7K66 - chains A and B of the 3 polymer chains in the assembly; structure by X-ray diffraction, 3.92 A resolution.

== Chain A ==
Molecule: Coagulation factor VIII
Source organism: Sus scrofa
UniProt: chimeric construct of P12263, P00451: residues -18 to 386 from P12263 (FA8_PIG) positions 1-405 (UniProt number = residue number + 19); residues 387-1626 from P00451 positions 406-761 (offset varies); residues 1637-2019 from P12263 (FA8_PIG) positions 1438-1820 (UniProt number = residue number - 199); residues 2020-2332 from P00451 positions 2039-2351 (UniProt number = residue number + 19)
Sequence (1467 residues; each row starts with the number of its first residue; note: 884 numbers in that range are skipped by the numbering (no residue carries them; nothing is unmodelled there); numbers below 1 keep their minus sign (Met-18 is residue -18)):
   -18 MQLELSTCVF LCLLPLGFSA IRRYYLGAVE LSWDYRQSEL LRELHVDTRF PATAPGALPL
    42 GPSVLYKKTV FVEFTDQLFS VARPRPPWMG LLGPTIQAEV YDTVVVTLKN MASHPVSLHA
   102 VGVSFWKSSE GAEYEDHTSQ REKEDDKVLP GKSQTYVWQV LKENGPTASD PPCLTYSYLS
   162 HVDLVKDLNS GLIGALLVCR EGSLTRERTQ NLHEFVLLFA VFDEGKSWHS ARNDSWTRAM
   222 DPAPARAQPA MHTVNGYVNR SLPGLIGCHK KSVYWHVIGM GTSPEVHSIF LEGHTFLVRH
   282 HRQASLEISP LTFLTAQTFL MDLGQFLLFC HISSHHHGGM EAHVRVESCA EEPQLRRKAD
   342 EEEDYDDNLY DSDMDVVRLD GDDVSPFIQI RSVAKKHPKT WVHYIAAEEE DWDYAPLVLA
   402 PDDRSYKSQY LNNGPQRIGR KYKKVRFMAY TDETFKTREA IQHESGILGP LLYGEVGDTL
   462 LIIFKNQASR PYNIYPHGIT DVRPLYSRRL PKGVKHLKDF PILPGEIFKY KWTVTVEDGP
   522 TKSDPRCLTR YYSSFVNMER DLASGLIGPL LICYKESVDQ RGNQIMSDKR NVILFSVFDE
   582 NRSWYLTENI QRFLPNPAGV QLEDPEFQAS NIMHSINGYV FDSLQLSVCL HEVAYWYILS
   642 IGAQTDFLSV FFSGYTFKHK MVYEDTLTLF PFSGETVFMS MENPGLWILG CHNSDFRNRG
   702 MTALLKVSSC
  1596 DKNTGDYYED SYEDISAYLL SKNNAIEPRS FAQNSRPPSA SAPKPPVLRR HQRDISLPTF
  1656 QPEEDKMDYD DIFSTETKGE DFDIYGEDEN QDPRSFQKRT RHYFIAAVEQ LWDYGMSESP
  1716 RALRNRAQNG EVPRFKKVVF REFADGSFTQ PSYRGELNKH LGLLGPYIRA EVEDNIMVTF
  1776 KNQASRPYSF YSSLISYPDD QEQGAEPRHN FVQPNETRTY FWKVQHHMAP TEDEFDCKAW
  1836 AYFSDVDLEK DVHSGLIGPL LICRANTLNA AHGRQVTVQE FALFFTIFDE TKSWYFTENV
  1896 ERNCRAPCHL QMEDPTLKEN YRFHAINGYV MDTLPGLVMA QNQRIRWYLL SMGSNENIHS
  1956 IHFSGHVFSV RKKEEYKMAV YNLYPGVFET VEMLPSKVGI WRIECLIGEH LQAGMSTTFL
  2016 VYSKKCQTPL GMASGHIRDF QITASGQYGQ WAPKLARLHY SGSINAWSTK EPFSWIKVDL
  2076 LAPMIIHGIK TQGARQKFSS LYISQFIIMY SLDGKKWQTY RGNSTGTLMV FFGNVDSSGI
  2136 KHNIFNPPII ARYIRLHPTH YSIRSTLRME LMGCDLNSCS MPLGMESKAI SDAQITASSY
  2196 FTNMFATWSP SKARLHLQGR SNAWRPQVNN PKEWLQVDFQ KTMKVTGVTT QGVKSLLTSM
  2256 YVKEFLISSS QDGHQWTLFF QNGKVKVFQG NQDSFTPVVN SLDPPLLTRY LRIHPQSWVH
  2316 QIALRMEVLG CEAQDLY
Not modelled in the structure: -18 to 0, 36-42, 213-227, 333-360, 558-567, 1596-1692, 1715-1726, 1900-1910, 2330-2332
Construct notes: linker (1627-1636)
Disulfide bonds: Cys154-Cys180, Cys249-Cys330, Cys528-Cys554, Cys630-Cys711, Cys1832-Cys1858, Cys2021-Cys2169, Cys2174-Cys2326
Glycans and other covalent adducts: N-acetylglucosamine (NAG) linked to Asn240, Asn1810, Asn2118
Ion coordination: Ca2+: Lys108, Glu123, Asp126, Asp127; Zn2+: His268, Cys311, His318; Cu ion: His1954, Cys2000, His2005
Curated features (UniProtKB/Swiss-Prot):
  - site: Arg372, Ser373 (Cleavage), Arg1624, Ser1625 (Cleavage), Arg1648, Asp1649 (Cleavage (activation)), Arg1689, Ser1690 (Cleavage)
  - glycosylation (N-linked (GlcNAc...) asparagine): Asn214, Asn240, Asn582, Asn1810, Asn2118
  - modified residue (Sulfotyrosine): Tyr1602, Tyr1603, Tyr1607
Reported in the primary citation:
  - mutagenesis - F2068H: abolished binding to 2A9 (citing earlier work)
  - mutagenesis - F2068A: decreased binding to VWF (citing earlier work)
  - mutagenesis - F2068A: decreased binding to fIXa (citing earlier work)
  - post-translational modification sites: Asn1810
  - disease-associated variants - Q2087E, R2090C, N2129S, R2150H, R2150L, P2153Q, R2159C: decreased binding to VWF (citing earlier work)

== Chain B ==
Molecule: 2A9 heavy chain
Source organism: Mus musculus
Sequence (223 residues; row label = number of the first residue in the row):
     1 QIQLVQSGPE LKKPGETVKI SCKASGYTFT DYSMHWVKQA PGKGLKWMGW INTETGEPTY
    61 ADDFKGRFAF SLETSASSAY LQINNLKNED TATYFCARCG NYVDYAIDYW GQGTSVTVSS
   121 AKTTAPSVYP LAPVCGDTTG SSVTLGCLVK GYFPEPVTLT WNSGSLSSGV HTFPAVLQSD
   181 LYTLSSSVTV TSSTWPSQSI TCNVAHPASS TKVDKKIEPR GPA
Not modelled in the structure: 1, 136-137, 221-223
Disulfide bonds: Cys22-Cys96, Cys147-Cys202

== Chain A / chain B interface ==
Contacting residue pairs (12; chain A residue first):
  Ser2040(A) with Tyr32(B)
  Phe2068(A) with Ala106(B), hydrophobic
  Trp2070(A) with Tyr32(B)
  Ile2102(A) with Val103(B), hydrophobic
  Met2104(A) with Val103(B), hydrophobic
  Lys2110(A) with Asp31(B), salt bridge; Glu54(B), salt bridge
  Trp2112(A) with Tyr102(B), hydrogen bond
  Thr2114(A) with Val103(B)
  Arg2150(A) with Tyr102(B)
  His2152(A) with Tyr102(B); Val103(B)
Other interface residues (no listed pair), chain A (11 interface residues in all): Gly2109
Other interface residues (no listed pair), chain B (10 interface residues in all): Cys99, Asn101, Asp104, Ile107
From the paper, about this interface:
  - epitope / paratope residues, chain A: Lys2065(A), Ile2102(A), Lys2110(A), Trp2112(A), Arg2150(A), His2152(A)

== Summary ==
The interface between chain A and chain B involves 11 residues on one side and 10 on the other; the contacts
include 1 hydrogen bond and 2 salt bridges. Polar pairs include Lys2110(A)-Asp31(B), Lys2110(A)-Glu54(B) and
Trp2112(A)-Tyr102(B). The paper reports that F2068A, Q2087E and R2090C of chain A, among others, reduce
binding to VWF; epitope/paratope residues Lys2065(A), Ile2102(A) and Lys2110(A) among others; 9 substitutions
were tested in all.
Chain A is Coagulation factor VIII (Sus scrofa) and chain B is 2A9 heavy chain (Mus musculus); the structure,
Structure of Blood Coagulation Factor VIII in Complex with an Anti-C1 Domain Pathogenic Antibody Inhibitor,
was determined by X-ray diffraction.
